8FKJ - chains G and I of the 27 polymer chains in the assembly; structure by electron microscopy, 4.20 A resolution (low resolution: residue-level contacts below are approximate; hydrogen-bond / salt-bridge calls are withheld).

Chain G:
Protein: ATP synthase subunit gamma
From: Saccharomyces cerevisiae
UniProt: A0A6A5Q493 (A0A6A5Q493_YEASX); residues 5-274 here correspond to UniProt positions 38-307 (UniProt number = residue number + 33)
Chain sequence (270 residues; each row starts with the number of its first residue):
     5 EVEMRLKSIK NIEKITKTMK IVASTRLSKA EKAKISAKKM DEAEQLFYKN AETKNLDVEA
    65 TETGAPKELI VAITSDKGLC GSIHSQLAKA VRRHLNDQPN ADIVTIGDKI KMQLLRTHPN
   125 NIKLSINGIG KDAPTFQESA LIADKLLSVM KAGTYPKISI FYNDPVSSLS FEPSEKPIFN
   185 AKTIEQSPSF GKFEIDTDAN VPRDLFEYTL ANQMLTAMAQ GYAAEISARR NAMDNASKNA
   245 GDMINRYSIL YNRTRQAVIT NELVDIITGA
Not modelled in the structure: 62-70

Chain I:
Protein: ATP synthase subunit epsilon, mitochondrial
From: Saccharomyces cerevisiae
UniProt: P21306 (ATP5E_YEAST); residues 1-59 here correspond to UniProt positions 2-60 (UniProt number = residue number + 1)
Chain sequence (59 residues; row label = number of the first residue in the row):
     1 SAWRKAGISY AAYLNVAAQA IRSSLKTELQ TASVLNRSQT DAFYTQYKNG TAASEPTPI
UniProt features mapped onto this chain:
  - modified residue: T51 (Phosphothreonine)

Interface between chain G and chain I:
Contacting residue pairs - 25 pairs, chain G then chain I:
  P123(G) with K48(I); N49(I); T51(I)
  N124(G) with N49(I)
  I126(G) with Y47(I); K48(I)
  K127(G) with Q46(I); Y47(I)
  L128(G) with T45(I); Q46(I); Y47(I)
  S129(G) with T45(I); Q46(I); Y47(I); A53(I)
  I130(G) with F43(I); Y44(I)
  N131(G) with F43(I)
  Q141(G) with R37(I)
  A144(G) with A11(I)
  D148(G) with I8(I); S9(I); A12(I)
  L151(G) with S9(I)
  S152(G) with I8(I)
Other interface residues (no listed pair), chain G (17 interface residues in all): T139, E142, L145, E211
Other interface residues (no listed pair), chain I (21 interface residues in all): Y10, N15, N36, T40, A42, G50, I59

In short:
Chain G and chain I form an interface of 17 and 21 residues respectively.
Chain G is ATP synthase subunit gamma and chain I is ATP synthase subunit epsilon, mitochondrial, both from
Saccharomyces cerevisiae; the structure, Yeast ATP Synthase in conformation-3, at pH 6, was determined by
electron microscopy together with 8F29, 8F39 and 8FL8 from the same study.
